3AIR - chain A; structure by X-ray diffraction, 2.00 A resolution.

== Chain A ==
Name: Beta-glucosidase
Source organism: Triticum aestivum
Notes: EC 3.2.1.21; fragment: residues in UNP 50-569
Reference sequence: Q1XH05 (Q1XH05_WHEAT); residues 1-520 here correspond to UniProt positions 50-569 (UniProt number = residue number + 49)
Amino-acid sequence (565 residues; each row starts with the number of its first residue; numbers below 1 keep their minus sign (Met-44 is residue -44)):
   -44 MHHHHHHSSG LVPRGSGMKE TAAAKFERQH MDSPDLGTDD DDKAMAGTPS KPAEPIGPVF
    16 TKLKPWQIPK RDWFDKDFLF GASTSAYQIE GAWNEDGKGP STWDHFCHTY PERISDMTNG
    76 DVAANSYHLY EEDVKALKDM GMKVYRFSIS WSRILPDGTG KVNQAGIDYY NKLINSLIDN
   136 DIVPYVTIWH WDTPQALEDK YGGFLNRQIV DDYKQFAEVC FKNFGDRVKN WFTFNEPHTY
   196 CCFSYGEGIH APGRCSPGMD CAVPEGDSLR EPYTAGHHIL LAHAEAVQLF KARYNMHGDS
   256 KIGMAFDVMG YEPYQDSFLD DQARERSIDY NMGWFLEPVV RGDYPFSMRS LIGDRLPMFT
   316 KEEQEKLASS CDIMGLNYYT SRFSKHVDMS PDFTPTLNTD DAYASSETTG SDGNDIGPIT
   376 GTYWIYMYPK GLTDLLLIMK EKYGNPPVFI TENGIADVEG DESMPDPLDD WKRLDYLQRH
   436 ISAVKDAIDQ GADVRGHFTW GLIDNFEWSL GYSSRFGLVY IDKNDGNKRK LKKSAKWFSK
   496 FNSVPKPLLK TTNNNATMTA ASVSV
Unresolved in the structure: -44 to 11, 503-520
Cystine bridges: Cys210-Cys216
Covalently attached groups: 2-deoxy-2-fluoro-alpha-D-glucopyranose (G2F) linked to Glu407
Differences from the reference sequence: expression tag (-44 to 0)
Ligand contacts:
  - 2,4-dinitrophenol (DNF): Trp146, Glu191, Thr194, Phe198, His205, Met264, Arg337, Tyr378, Trp379, Glu462, Trp463
  - 2-deoxy-2-fluoro-alpha-D-glucopyranose (G2F): Gln43, His145, Asn190, Glu191, Tyr334, Trp379, Trp455, Asn460, Glu462, Trp463, Phe471
Swiss-Prot annotation at these positions:
  - active site: Glu191 (Proton donor), Glu407 (Nucleophile)
  - binding site (a beta-D-glucoside): Gln43, His145, Asn190, Glu191, Tyr334, Glu407, Trp455, Glu462, Trp463, Phe471

== Overview ==
Chain A binds 2,4-dinitrophenol. Covalently linked 2-deoxy-2-fluoro-alpha-D-glucopyranose: at Glu407. From
UniProt: active-site residues Glu191 and Glu407 and 10 beta-D-glucoside-binding residues.
Chain A is Beta-glucosidase (Triticum aestivum); the structure, Crystal structure of beta-glucosidase in wheat
complexed with 2-deoxy-2-fluoroglucoside and dinitrophenol, was determined by X-ray diffraction together with
3AIS, 3AIQ, 3AIU, 3AIV and 3AIW from the same study.
